Entry 6XWS (X-ray diffraction, 4.36 A resolution (low resolution: residue-level contacts below are approximate; hydrogen-bond / salt-bridge calls are withheld)); this record covers chains A and B of the 3 polymer chains in the assembly.

Chain A:
Protein: Histone H3-like centromeric protein cid
From: Drosophila melanogaster
UniProt: Q9V6Q2 (CID_DROME); residues -99 to 125 here correspond to UniProt positions 1-225 (UniProt number = residue number + 100)
Chain sequence (225 residues; row label = number of the first residue in the row; numbers below 1 keep their minus sign (Met-99 is residue -99)):
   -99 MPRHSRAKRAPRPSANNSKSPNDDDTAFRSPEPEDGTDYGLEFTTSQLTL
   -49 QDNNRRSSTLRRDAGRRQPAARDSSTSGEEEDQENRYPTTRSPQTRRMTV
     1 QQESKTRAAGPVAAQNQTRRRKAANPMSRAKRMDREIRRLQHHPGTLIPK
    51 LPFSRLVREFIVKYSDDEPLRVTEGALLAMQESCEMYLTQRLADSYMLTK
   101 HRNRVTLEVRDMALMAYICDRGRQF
Unresolved in the structure: -99 to 49, 119-125
Curated features (UniProtKB/Swiss-Prot):
  - modified residue: Ser-26 (Phosphoserine), Ser-25 (Phosphoserine), Thr-24 (Phosphothreonine), Ser-23 (Phosphoserine)
What the authors report for this chain:
  - specificity-determining residues: Ser54, Met86, Gln90 (by similarity / conservation)
  - mutagenesis - M86A, Q90G: unchanged binding to Chromosome alignment defect 1
  - mutagenesis - S54Q, M86A, Q90G: unchanged binding to His-CAL11-160
  - mutagenesis - S54Q/M86A/Q90G: decreased binding to His-CAL11-160

Chain B:
Protein: Histone H4
From: Drosophila melanogaster
UniProt: A0A0B4KFZ9 (A0A0B4KFZ9_DROME); residue numbers follow UniProt; this construct covers 1-103
Chain sequence (103 residues; row label = number of the first residue in the row):
     1 MTGRGKGGKGLGKGGAKRHRKVLRDNIQGITKPAIRRLARRGGVKRISGL
    51 IYEETRGVLKVFLENVIRDAVTYTEHAKRKTVTAMDVVYALKRQGRTLYG
   101 FGG
Unresolved in the structure: 1-30, 99-103

Chain A / chain B interface:
Contacting residue pairs (63; chain A residue first):
  Leu56(A) with Lys60(B); Leu63(B); Ile67(B)
  Val57(A) with Ile67(B)
  Phe60(A) with Lys60(B); Glu64(B); Ile67(B)
  Ile61(A) with Val71(B)
  Tyr64(A) with Glu64(B); Arg68(B); Val71(B)
  Asp66(A) with Glu75(B)
  Glu68(A) with Lys80(B)
  Leu70(A) with Val71(B); Glu75(B); Lys80(B); Thr81(B); Val82(B)
  Arg71(A) with Lys80(B); Thr81(B)
  Val72(A) with Thr81(B); Val82(B)
  Thr73(A) with Thr81(B); Val82(B)
  Ala76(A) with Val82(B); Thr83(B); Ala84(B); Val87(B)
  Ala79(A) with Val87(B)
  Met80(A) with Leu63(B); Ile67(B); Val87(B)
  Ser83(A) with Leu91(B)
  Cys84(A) with Leu59(B); Phe62(B); Leu63(B)
  Glu85(A) with Leu38(B); Arg41(B)
  Tyr87(A) with Val58(B); Phe62(B); Arg96(B)
  Leu88(A) with Leu38(B); Thr55(B); Leu59(B)
  Thr89(A) with Leu38(B); Gly42(B)
  Arg91(A) with Arg96(B)
  Ala93(A) with Gly42(B)
  Tyr96(A) with Gly43(B); Val44(B)
  Thr106(A) with Arg46(B)
  Leu107(A) with Val44(B); Arg46(B); Ile47(B); Ser48(B); Ile51(B)
  Glu108(A) with Ile51(B)
  Val109(A) with Leu50(B); Ile51(B); Glu54(B)
  Met112(A) with Ile51(B); Glu54(B); Thr55(B)
Interface residues without a listed pair, chain A (33 interface residues in all): Ser65, Asp67, Gly75, Leu92, Val105
Interface residues without a listed pair, chain B (37 interface residues in all): Ala39, Lys45, Val66, Thr74, Gly95, Thr97, Leu98

In short:
The interface between chain A and chain B involves 33 residues on one side and 37 on the other. The paper
reports that S54Q/M86A/Q90G of chain A reduce binding to His-CAL11-160; specificity determinants Ser54(A),
Met86(A) and Gln90(A); 4 substitutions were tested in all.
Chain A is Histone H3-like centromeric protein cid and chain B is Histone H4, both from Drosophila
melanogaster; the structure, Crystal Structure of Drosophila CAL1 1-160 bound to CENP-A/H4, was determined by
X-ray diffraction together with 6XWT, 6XWU and 6XWV from the same study.
